5L6A - chains Q and R of the 28 polymer chains in the assembly; structure by X-ray diffraction, 2.80 A resolution.

Chain Q:
Name: Proteasome subunit alpha type-4
Organism: Saccharomyces cerevisiae (strain ATCC 204508 / S288c)
Notes: EC 3.4.25.1
Reference sequence: P40303 (PSA4_YEAST); residues -1 to 252 here correspond to UniProt positions 1-254 (UniProt number = residue number + 2)
Amino-acid sequence (254 residues; row label = number of the first residue in the row; numbers below 1 keep their minus sign (Met-1 is residue -1)):
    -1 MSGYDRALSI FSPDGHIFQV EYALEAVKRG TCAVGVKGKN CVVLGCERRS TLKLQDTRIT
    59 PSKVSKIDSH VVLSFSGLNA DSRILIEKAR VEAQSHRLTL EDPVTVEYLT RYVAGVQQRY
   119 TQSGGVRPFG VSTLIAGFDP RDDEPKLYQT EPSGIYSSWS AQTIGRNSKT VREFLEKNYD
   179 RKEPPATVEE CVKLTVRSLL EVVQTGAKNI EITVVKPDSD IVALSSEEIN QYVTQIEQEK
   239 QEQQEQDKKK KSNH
Unresolved in the structure: -1 to 0, 241-252
Swiss-Prot annotation at these positions:
  - modified residue: Thr58 (Phosphothreonine)

Chain R:
Name: Proteasome subunit alpha type-5
Organism: Saccharomyces cerevisiae (strain ATCC 204508 / S288c)
Notes: EC 3.4.25.1
Reference sequence: P32379 (PSA5_YEAST); residues -7 to 252 here correspond to UniProt positions 1-260 (UniProt number = residue number + 8)
Amino-acid sequence (260 residues; numbered -7 to 252; the number before each row is that of its first residue; numbers below 1 keep their minus sign (Met-7 is residue -7)):
    -7 MFLTRSEYDR GVSTFSPEGR LFQVEYSLEA IKLGSTAIGI ATKEGVVLGV EKRATSPLLE
    53 SDSIEKIVEI DRHIGCAMSG LTADARSMIE HARTAAVTHN LYYDEDINVE SLTQSVCDLA
   113 LRFGEGASGE ERLMSRPFGV ALLIAGHDAD DGYQLFHAEP SGTFYRYNAK AIGSGSEGAQ
   173 AELLNEWHSS LTLKEAELLV LKILKQVMEE KLDENNAQLS CITKQDGFKI YDNEKTAELI
   233 KELKEKEAAE SPEEADVEMS
Unresolved in the structure: -7 to 0, 118-124, 243-252

Chain Q / chain R interface:
Contacting residue pairs - 63 pairs, chain Q then chain R:
  Asp3(Q) - Glu117(R)
  Arg4(Q) - Glu117(R)
  Ala5(Q) - Val4(R)  hydrophobic
  Ala5(Q) - Glu117(R)
  Ala5(Q) - Ser127(R)
  Ser7(Q) - Ser127(R)
  Ser7(Q) - Arg128(R)
  Ile8(Q) - Asp1(R)
  Ile8(Q) - Gln15(R)
  Phe9(Q) - Gln15(R)
  Phe9(Q) - Tyr18(R)  hydrophobic
  Phe9(Q) - Ser19(R)
  Phe9(Q) - Ala22(R)  hydrophobic
  Phe9(Q) - Leu73(R)  hydrophobic
  Phe9(Q) - Arg128(R)
  Phe9(Q) - Pro129(R)
  Phe9(Q) - Gly131(R)
  Ser10(Q) - Tyr18(R)
  Pro11(Q) - Tyr18(R)  hydrophobic
  Pro11(Q) - Glu21(R)
  Asp12(Q) - Glu21(R)
  Gly13(Q) - Tyr18(R)
  Gly13(Q) - Glu21(R)
  Gly13(Q) - Ala22(R)
  His14(Q) - Leu25(R)
  Ile15(Q) - Leu73(R)  hydrophobic
  Ile15(Q) - Arg128(R)
  Lys35(Q) - Glu52(R)  salt bridge
  Gln116(Q) - Ala75(R)
  Gln116(Q) - Asp76(R)
  Gln116(Q) - Arg128(R)
  Thr119(Q) - Arg128(R)  hydrogen bond (backbone-side chain)
  Gln120(Q) - Met126(R)
  Gln120(Q) - Ser127(R)  hydrogen bond (backbone-backbone)
  Gln120(Q) - Arg128(R)
  Gln120(Q) - Phe130(R)
  Ser121(Q) - Ser127(R)  hydrogen bond (backbone-side chain)
  Gly122(Q) - Ser127(R)
  Ser151(Q) - Ala75(R)
  Gly152(Q) - Ala75(R)
  Ile153(Q) - Thr74(R)
  Ile153(Q) - Ala75(R)
  Ser155(Q) - Leu51(R)
  Ser156(Q) - Leu51(R)
  Ser156(Q) - Glu52(R)  hydrogen bond
  Ser156(Q) - Ser55(R)  hydrogen bond (backbone-side chain)
  Trp157(Q) - Thr47(R)
  Trp157(Q) - Ser48(R)
  Trp157(Q) - Leu50(R)
  Trp157(Q) - Leu51(R)
  Trp157(Q) - Glu52(R)
  Ser158(Q) - Leu50(R)  hydrogen bond (backbone-backbone)
  Ser158(Q) - Glu52(R)  hydrogen bond
  Ala159(Q) - Leu50(R)
  Leu173(Q) - Leu50(R)  hydrophobic
  Glu174(Q) - Ser48(R)  hydrogen bond
  Glu174(Q) - Pro49(R)
  Glu174(Q) - Leu50(R)
  Tyr177(Q) - Leu50(R)  hydrophobic
  Arg179(Q) - Pro49(R)  hydrogen bond (side chain-backbone)
  Arg179(Q) - Leu50(R)  hydrogen bond (side chain-backbone)
  Arg179(Q) - Leu51(R)  hydrogen bond (side chain-backbone)
  Arg179(Q) - Glu52(R)

In short:
The interface between chain Q and chain R involves 30 residues on one side and 26 on the other, with 11
hydrogen bonds and 1 salt bridge. Polar pairs include Lys35(Q)-Glu52(R), Thr119(Q)-Arg128(R) and
Ser121(Q)-Ser127(R).
Here chain Q is Proteasome subunit alpha type-4 and chain R is Proteasome subunit alpha type-5, both from
Saccharomyces cerevisiae (strain ATCC 204508 / S288c). Entry 5L6A (Yeast 20S proteasome with mouse beta5i
(1-138) and mouse beta6 (97-111; 118-133) in complex with epoxyketone ...) was determined by X-ray diffraction
together with 5L52, 5L54, 5L55, 5L5A, 5L5B, 5L5D and 30 further entries from the same study.
